Entry 1KKT (X-ray diffraction, 2.20 A resolution); this record covers chain A.

# Chain A
Molecule: Mannosyl-oligosaccharide alpha-1,2-mannosidase
Source organism: Penicillium citrinum
Notes: EC 3.2.1.113
UniProt: P31723 (MA12_PENCI); residues 1-511 here = UniProt positions 1-511
Chain sequence (511 residues; row label = number of the first residue in the row):
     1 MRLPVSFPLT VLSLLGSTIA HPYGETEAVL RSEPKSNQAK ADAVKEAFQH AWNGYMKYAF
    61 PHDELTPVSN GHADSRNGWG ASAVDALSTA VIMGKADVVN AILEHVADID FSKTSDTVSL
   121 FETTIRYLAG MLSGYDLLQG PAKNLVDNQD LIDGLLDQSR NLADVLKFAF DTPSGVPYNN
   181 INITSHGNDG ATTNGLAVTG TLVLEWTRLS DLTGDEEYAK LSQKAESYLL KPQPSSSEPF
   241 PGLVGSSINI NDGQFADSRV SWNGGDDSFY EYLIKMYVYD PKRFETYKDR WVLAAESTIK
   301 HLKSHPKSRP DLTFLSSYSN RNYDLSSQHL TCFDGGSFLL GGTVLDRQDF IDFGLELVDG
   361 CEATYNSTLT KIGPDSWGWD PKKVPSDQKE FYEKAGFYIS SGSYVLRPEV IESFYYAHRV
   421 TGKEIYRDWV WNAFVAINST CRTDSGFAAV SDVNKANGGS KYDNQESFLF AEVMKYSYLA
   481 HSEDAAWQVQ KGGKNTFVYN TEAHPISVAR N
Not modelled in the structure: 1-35, 511
Swiss-Prot annotation at these positions:
  - active site: Asp-375 (Proton donor)
  - binding site (Ca(2+)): Thr-501
  - glycosylation (N-linked (GlcNAc...) asparagine): Asn-182, Asn-366, Asn-438
Cystine bridges: Cys-332/Cys-361
Covalent attachments: N-acetylglucosamine (NAG) linked to Asn-182, Asn-438; glycan linked to Asn-366
Metal / ion sites: Ca2+ near Thr-501 (its only coordinating residue here)

# In short
N-acetylglucosamine is covalently linked to Asn-182 and Asn-438. From UniProt: active-site residue Asp-375 and
Ca2+-binding residue Thr-501.
Chain A is Mannosyl-oligosaccharide alpha-1,2-mannosidase (Penicillium citrinum); the structure, Structure of
P. citrinum alpha 1,2-mannosidase reveals the basis for differences in specificity of the ER ..., was
determined by X-ray diffraction, deposited together with 1KRE and 1KRF.
